3MG7 - chains H and I of the 28 polymer chains in the assembly; structure by X-ray diffraction, 2.78 A resolution.

# Chain H
Name: Proteasome component PUP1
From: Saccharomyces cerevisiae
Notes: EC 3.4.25.1
UniProtKB: P25043 (PSB7_YEAST); the construct lacks a stretch of the UniProt sequence and is renumbered around it, so the offset changes along the chain: 1-91 = UniProt 30-120; 93-105 = UniProt 121-133; 106-187 = UniProt 135-216; 189-223 = UniProt 217-251
Amino-acid sequence (222 residues; row label = number of the first residue in the row; note: 2 numbers in that range are skipped by the numbering (no residue carries them; nothing is unmodelled there)):
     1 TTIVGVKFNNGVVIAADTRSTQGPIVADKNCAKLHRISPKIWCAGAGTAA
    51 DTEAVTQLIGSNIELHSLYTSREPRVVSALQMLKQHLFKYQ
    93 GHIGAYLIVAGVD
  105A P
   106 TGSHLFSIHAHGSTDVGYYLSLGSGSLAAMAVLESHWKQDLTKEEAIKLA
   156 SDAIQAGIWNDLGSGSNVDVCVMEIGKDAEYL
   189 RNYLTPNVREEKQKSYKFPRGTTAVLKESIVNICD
Ion coordination: Mg2+: Ile163, Asp166, Ser169 (shared with 1 residue of chain Z)

# Chain I
Name: Proteasome component PUP3
From: Saccharomyces cerevisiae
Notes: EC 3.4.25.1
UniProtKB: P25451 (PSB3_YEAST); the construct lacks a stretch of the UniProt sequence and is renumbered around it, so the offset changes along the chain: -9 to -1 = UniProt 1-9; 1-36 = UniProt 10-45; 38-105 = UniProt 46-113; 106-122 = UniProt 117-133; 2 more segments
Amino-acid sequence (205 residues; numbered -9 to 194 plus 4 insertion-coded residues; 3 numbers in that range are skipped by the numbering (no residue carries them; nothing is unmodelled there); the number before each row is that of its first residue; a row labelled like 105A-105C holds insertion residues (105A, then the next letters in order); numbers below 1 keep their minus sign (Met-9 is residue -9)):
    -9 MSDPSSING
     1 GIVVAMTGKDCVAIACDLRLGSQSLGVSNKFEKIFH
    38 YGHVFLGITGLATDVTTLNEMFRYKTNLYKLKEERAIEPETFTQLVSSSL
    88 YERRFGPYFVGPVVAGIN
105A-105C SKS
   106 GKPFIAGFDLIGCIDEA
  122A K
   123 DFIVSGTASDQLFGMCESLYEPNLEPEDLFETISQALLNAADRDALSGWG
   173 AVVYIIK
   181 KDEVVKRYLKMRQD
Disordered / not traced: -9
Ion coordination: Mg2+ site 1: Gly128, Ser131; Mg2+ site 2: Ala163, Asp166, Ser169

# Chain H / chain I interface
Pairs across the interface (62):
  Ile25(H) with Asp132(I); Phe135(I), hydrophobic
  Asp28(H) with Asp120(I); Glu121(I)
  Lys29(H) with Glu139(I), salt bridge
  Thr48(H) with Arg91(I); Ile116(I)
  Ala49(H) with Cys118(I), hydrophobic
  Ala50(H) with Tyr88(I); Ile116(I), hydrophobic; Cys118(I)
  Asp51(H) with Tyr88(I), hydrogen bond; Arg91(I), salt bridge
  Ala54(H) with Tyr88(I)
  Tyr90(H) with Phe92(I), hydrophobic
  His94(H) with Arg91(I); Phe92(I)
  Arg197(H) with Glu139(I), salt bridge
  Lys200(H) with Glu139(I); Ser140(I), hydrogen bond (side chain-backbone); Tyr142(I)
  Ser203(H) with Glu143(I), hydrogen bond
  Tyr204(H) with Ser140(I); Leu141(I), hydrophobic; Glu143(I)
  Lys205(H) with Glu143(I); Asp150(I), salt bridge
  Phe206(H) with Leu141(I), hydrophobic; Glu153(I); Gln157(I)
  Arg208(H) with Glu149(I); Asp150(I), salt bridge; Glu153(I)
  Gly209(H) with Glu153(I), hydrogen bond (backbone-side chain)
  Thr210(H) with Glu153(I), hydrogen bond (backbone-side chain)
  Thr211(H) with Glu153(I), hydrogen bond; Ser156(I); Gln157(I), hydrogen bond; Leu160(I); Leu189(I)
  Ala212(H) with Leu189(I); Lys190(I), hydrogen bond (backbone-backbone)
  Val213(H) with Phe152(I), hydrophobic; Tyr188(I)
  Leu214(H) with Tyr188(I), hydrogen bond (backbone-backbone); Leu189(I); Lys190(I)
  Lys215(H) with Arg187(I); Tyr188(I), hydrogen bond (backbone-backbone)
  Glu216(H) with Lys186(I); Arg187(I), salt bridge
  Ser217(H) with Val185(I); Lys186(I), hydrogen bond (backbone-backbone)
  Ile218(H) with Val184(I)
  Val219(H) with His36(I); Val184(I), hydrogen bond (backbone-backbone); Lys186(I)
  Asn220(H) with His36(I)
  Ile221(H) with Gly39(I); His40(I); Val184(I), hydrophobic
  Asp223(H) with Lys67(I), salt bridge
Also at the interface, not in a pair above, chain H (36 interface residues in all): Gln22, Val26, Ala27, Ile95, Pro207
Also at the interface, not in a pair above, chain I (36 interface residues in all): Phe42, Glu147, Thr154, Tyr176

# In short
Chain H and chain I each contribute 36 residues to their interface; the contacts include 12 hydrogen bonds and
7 salt bridges. Among the polar pairs are Lys29(H)-Glu139(I), Asp51(H)-Arg91(I) and Arg197(H)-Glu139(I).
Ile163(H), Asp166(H) and Ser169(H) coordinate Mg2+. Gly128(I) and Ser131(I) coordinate Mg2+ site 1.
Here chain H is Proteasome component PUP1 and chain I is Proteasome component PUP3, both from Saccharomyces
cerevisiae. Entry 3MG7 (Structure of yeast 20S open-gate proteasome with Compound 8) was determined by X-ray
diffraction (same publication as 3MG0, 3MG6, 3MG8 and 3MG4).
